PDB entry 5NX9 | X-ray diffraction, 2.30 A resolution | chains C and D of the 4 polymer chains in the assembly

# Chain C (and D)
Protein: Adenylosuccinate lyase
Source organism: Homo sapiens neanderthalensis
Notes: EC 4.3.2.2; chain D of this document is another copy of the same molecule, construct and numbering; everything in this record applies to it too
Amino-acid sequence (487 residues; row label = number of the first residue in the row; numbers below 1 keep their minus sign (Gly-2 is residue -2)):
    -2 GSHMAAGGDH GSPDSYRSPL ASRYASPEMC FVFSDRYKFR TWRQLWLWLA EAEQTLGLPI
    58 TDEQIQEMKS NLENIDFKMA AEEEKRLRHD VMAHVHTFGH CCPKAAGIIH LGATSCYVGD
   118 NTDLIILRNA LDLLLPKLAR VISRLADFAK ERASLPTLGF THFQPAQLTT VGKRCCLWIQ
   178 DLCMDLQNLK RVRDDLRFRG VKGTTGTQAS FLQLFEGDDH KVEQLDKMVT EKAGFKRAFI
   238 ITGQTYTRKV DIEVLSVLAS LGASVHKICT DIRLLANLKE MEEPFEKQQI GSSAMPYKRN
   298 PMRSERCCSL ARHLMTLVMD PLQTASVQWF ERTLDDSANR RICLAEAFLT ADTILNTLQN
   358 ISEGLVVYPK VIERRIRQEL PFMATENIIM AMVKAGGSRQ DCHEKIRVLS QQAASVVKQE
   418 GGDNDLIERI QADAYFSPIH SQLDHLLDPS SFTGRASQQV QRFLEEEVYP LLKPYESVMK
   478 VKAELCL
Not modelled in the structure: -2 to 8, 282-295, 391-399, 473-484 (chain D: -2 to 7)
Ligand contacts:
  - adenylosuccinic acid (2SA; 2-[9-(3,4-dihydroxy-5-phosphonooxymethyl-tetrahydro-furan-2-yl)-9H-purin-6-ylamino]-succinic acid), molecule 1: Arg20, Tyr21, Asn297, Met299, Arg303
  - adenylosuccinic acid (2SA), molecule 2: Glu81, Arg85, His86, Asp87, Thr111, Ser112, Cys113, Thr201, Gln241, Arg329, Leu331, Ser334, Ala335, Arg338
From the paper describing this entry:
  - binding site for adenylosuccinic acid: Arg303
  - disease-associated variants - R303C: decreased catalytic activity on SAMP (citing earlier work)
  - mutagenesis - A429V: decreased stability
  - mutagenesis - A429V (Kd 25 uM): unchanged binding to AMP
  - catalytic residues: Ser290, Arg329, Arg396 (proposed by the authors, not directly observed)
  - disease-associated variants - R396C: abolished catalytic activity
  - disease-associated variants - R396H: unchanged stability
  - disease-associated variants - R396C, D422Y, R426H: decreased catalytic activity
  - disease-associated variants - D422Y, R426H (Tm change 5 degC): decreased stability
  - mutagenesis - A429V: unchanged catalytic activity on SAMP
  - mutagenesis - H159N: abolished catalytic activity on SAMP (citing earlier work)

# Interface between chain C and chain D
Pairs across the interface - 173 pairs, chain C then chain D:
  Gly156(C) - Glu328(D)
  Phe157(C) - Phe327(D)
  Phe157(C) - Glu328(D)  hydrogen bond (backbone-side chain)
  Phe157(C) - Arg329(D)
  Thr158(C) - Thr201(D)
  Thr158(C) - Gln241(D)
  Thr158(C) - Arg329(D)
  His159(C) - Arg329(D)  hydrogen bond (backbone-backbone)
  His159(C) - Leu331(D)
  Phe160(C) - Trp326(D)  hydrophobic
  Phe160(C) - Phe327(D)  hydrophobic
  Ala163(C) - Thr202(D)
  Gln164(C) - Thr202(D)  hydrogen bond (backbone-side chain)
  Leu165(C) - Thr202(D)
  Leu165(C) - Thr204(D)
  Thr166(C) - Glu328(D)
  Lys170(C) - Gly203(D)  hydrogen bond (side chain-backbone)
  Lys170(C) - Ile238(D)
  Lys170(C) - Thr239(D)  hydrogen bond (side chain-backbone)
  Arg171(C) - Phe327(D)
  Arg171(C) - Glu328(D)  salt bridge
  Cys173(C) - Ile238(D)
  Leu174(C) - Ile238(D)  hydrophobic
  Leu174(C) - Thr239(D)
  Leu174(C) - Gly240(D)
  Leu174(C) - Phe327(D)
  Gln177(C) - Arg194(D)
  Gln177(C) - Phe236(D)
  Gln177(C) - Ile238(D)  hydrogen bond (side chain-backbone)
  Asp178(C) - Thr244(D)  hydrogen bond
  Asp178(C) - Lys246(D)
  Met181(C) - Lys246(D)
  Met181(C) - Glu250(D)
  Asp182(C) - Lys246(D)  salt bridge
  Asn185(C) - Glu250(D)  hydrogen bond
  Arg188(C) - Arg188(D)
  Arg194(C) - Gln177(D)
  Arg194(C) - Glu464(D)  salt bridge
  Thr201(C) - Thr158(D)
  Thr202(C) - Ala163(D)
  Thr202(C) - Gln164(D)  hydrogen bond (side chain-backbone)
  Thr202(C) - Leu165(D)
  Gly203(C) - Lys170(D)  hydrogen bond (backbone-side chain)
  Gly203(C) - Gln456(D)  hydrogen bond (backbone-side chain)
  Thr204(C) - Leu165(D)
  Thr204(C) - Thr450(D)
  Thr204(C) - Gly451(D)
  Thr204(C) - Arg452(D)  hydrogen bond (backbone-backbone)
  Thr204(C) - Gln456(D)
  Gln205(C) - Arg452(D)  hydrogen bond
  Gln205(C) - Gln456(D)  hydrogen bond
  Ala206(C) - Gly451(D)
  Leu209(C) - Gly451(D)
  Gln210(C) - Asn384(D)  hydrogen bond
  Gln210(C) - Met387(D)
  Asp216(C) - Arg452(D)  salt bridge
  Asp216(C) - Gln455(D)  hydrogen bond
  Val219(C) - Arg452(D)
  Glu220(C) - Arg452(D)  salt bridge
  Glu220(C) - Arg459(D)  salt bridge
  Arg234(C) - Glu464(D)  salt bridge
  Phe236(C) - Gln177(D)
  Ile237(C) - Gln456(D)
  Ile237(C) - Arg459(D)
  Ile237(C) - Glu464(D)
  Ile238(C) - Lys170(D)
  Ile238(C) - Cys173(D)
  Ile238(C) - Leu174(D)  hydrophobic
  Ile238(C) - Gln177(D)  hydrogen bond (backbone-side chain)
  Ile238(C) - Gln456(D)
  Ile238(C) - Phe460(D)  hydrophobic
  Thr239(C) - Lys170(D)  hydrogen bond (backbone-side chain)
  Thr239(C) - Leu174(D)
  Gly240(C) - Leu174(D)
  Gln241(C) - Thr158(D)
  Thr244(C) - Asp178(D)  hydrogen bond
  Thr244(C) - Met181(D)
  Lys246(C) - Asp178(D)
  Lys246(C) - Met181(D)
  Lys246(C) - Asp182(D)  salt bridge
  Lys246(C) - Ser257(D)  hydrogen bond
  Lys246(C) - Leu258(D)
  Lys246(C) - Ser261(D)  hydrogen bond
  Ile249(C) - Ser257(D)
  Ile249(C) - Ala260(D)  hydrophobic
  Glu250(C) - Met181(D)
  Glu250(C) - Asn185(D)  hydrogen bond
  Ala256(C) - Leu319(D)
  Ser257(C) - Lys246(D)  hydrogen bond
  Ser257(C) - Ile249(D)
  Ser257(C) - Leu319(D)
  Leu258(C) - Lys246(D)
  Ala260(C) - Ile249(D)  hydrophobic
  Ala260(C) - Leu319(D)
  Ala260(C) - Ser323(D)
  Ser261(C) - Lys246(D)  hydrogen bond
  His263(C) - Ser323(D)  hydrogen bond (side chain-backbone)
  Lys264(C) - Ala322(D)
  Lys264(C) - Ser323(D)  hydrogen bond (backbone-backbone)
  Lys264(C) - Gln325(D)  hydrogen bond (side chain-backbone)
  Lys264(C) - Trp326(D)
  Lys264(C) - Phe327(D)  hydrogen bond (side chain-backbone)
  Thr267(C) - Trp326(D)
  Asp268(C) - Gln325(D)
  Asp268(C) - Trp326(D)
  Asp268(C) - Phe327(D)  hydrogen bond (side chain-backbone)
  Leu271(C) - Trp326(D)  hydrophobic
  Leu271(C) - Phe327(D)  hydrophobic
  Leu272(C) - Phe327(D)  hydrophobic
  Met312(C) - Met316(D)
  Met312(C) - Leu319(D)
  Met312(C) - Ser323(D)
  Val315(C) - Met316(D)  hydrophobic
  Val315(C) - Leu319(D)  hydrophobic
  Met316(C) - Met312(D)
  Met316(C) - Met316(D)  hydrophobic
  Leu319(C) - Ala256(D)
  Leu319(C) - Ser257(D)
  Leu319(C) - Ala260(D)
  Leu319(C) - Met312(D)
  Leu319(C) - Val315(D)  hydrophobic
  Ala322(C) - Lys264(D)
  Ser323(C) - Ala260(D)
  Ser323(C) - His263(D)  hydrogen bond (backbone-side chain)
  Ser323(C) - Lys264(D)  hydrogen bond (backbone-backbone)
  Ser323(C) - Met312(D)
  Gln325(C) - Lys264(D)  hydrogen bond (backbone-side chain)
  Gln325(C) - Asp268(D)
  Trp326(C) - Phe160(D)  hydrophobic
  Trp326(C) - Lys264(D)
  Trp326(C) - Thr267(D)
  Trp326(C) - Asp268(D)
  Trp326(C) - Leu271(D)  hydrophobic
  Phe327(C) - Phe157(D)
  Phe327(C) - Phe160(D)  hydrophobic
  Phe327(C) - Arg171(D)
  Phe327(C) - Leu174(D)
  Phe327(C) - Lys264(D)  hydrogen bond (backbone-side chain)
  Phe327(C) - Asp268(D)  hydrogen bond (backbone-side chain)
  Phe327(C) - Leu271(D)  hydrophobic
  Phe327(C) - Leu272(D)  hydrophobic
  Glu328(C) - Gly156(D)
  Glu328(C) - Phe157(D)  hydrogen bond (side chain-backbone)
  Glu328(C) - Thr166(D)
  Glu328(C) - Arg171(D)  salt bridge
  Arg329(C) - Phe157(D)
  Arg329(C) - Thr158(D)
  Arg329(C) - His159(D)  hydrogen bond (backbone-backbone)
  Leu331(C) - His159(D)
  Glu383(C) - Gln210(D)
  Asn384(C) - Gln210(D)  hydrogen bond
  Thr450(C) - Thr204(D)
  Gly451(C) - Thr204(D)
  Gly451(C) - Ala206(D)
  Gly451(C) - Leu209(D)
  Arg452(C) - Thr204(D)  hydrogen bond (backbone-backbone)
  Arg452(C) - Gln205(D)  hydrogen bond
  Arg452(C) - Asp216(D)  salt bridge
  Arg452(C) - Val219(D)
  Arg452(C) - Glu220(D)  salt bridge
  Gln455(C) - Asp216(D)  hydrogen bond
  Gln456(C) - Gly203(D)  hydrogen bond (side chain-backbone)
  Gln456(C) - Thr204(D)
  Gln456(C) - Gln205(D)  hydrogen bond
  Gln456(C) - Ile237(D)
  Gln456(C) - Ile238(D)
  Arg459(C) - Glu220(D)  salt bridge
  Arg459(C) - Ile237(D)
  Phe460(C) - Ile238(D)  hydrophobic
  Glu463(C) - Ile237(D)
  Glu464(C) - Arg194(D)  salt bridge
  Glu464(C) - Arg234(D)  salt bridge
  Glu464(C) - Ile237(D)
Interface residues without a listed pair, chain C (83 interface residues in all): Val247, Thr313, Val324, Thr330, Phe449, Ala453, Val457
Interface residues without a listed pair, chain D (82 interface residues in all): Val247, Leu275, Val324, Thr330, Phe449, Ala453, Glu463

# Summary
Chain C and chain D form an interface of 83 and 82 residues respectively, with 42 hydrogen bonds and 14 salt
bridges. Polar contacts include Arg171(C)-Glu328(D), Asp182(C)-Lys246(D) and Arg194(C)-Glu464(D). From the
paper: catalytic residues Ser290(C), Arg329(C) and Arg396(C); A429V, D422Y and R426H of chain C reduce
stability; 7 substitutions were tested in all.
Both chains are Adenylosuccinate lyase (Homo sapiens neanderthalensis). Entry 5NX9 (Crystal structure of
Neanderthal Adenylosuccinate Lyase (ADSL) in complex with its products AMP and fumarate) was determined by
X-ray diffraction together with 5NX8 and 5NXA from the same study.
